PDB entry 5BPU | X-ray diffraction, 2.40 A resolution | chains A and H of the 3 polymer chains in the assembly

Chain A:
Name: Norrin
From: Homo sapiens
Reference sequence: Q00604 (NDP_HUMAN); residue numbers follow UniProt; this construct covers 25-133
Chain sequence (122 residues; row label = number of the first residue in the row):
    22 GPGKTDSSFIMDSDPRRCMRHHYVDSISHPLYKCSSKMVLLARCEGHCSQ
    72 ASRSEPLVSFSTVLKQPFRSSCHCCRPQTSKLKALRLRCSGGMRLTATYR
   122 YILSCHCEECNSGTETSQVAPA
Not modelled in the structure: 22-30, 142-143
Cystine bridges: Cys-39/Cys-96, Cys-55/Cys-110, Cys-65/Cys-126, Cys-69/Cys-128
Differences from the reference sequence: expression tag (22-24, 134-143)
From the paper describing this entry:
  - self-association interface (contacts with another copy of this molecule); pairs are residue here / residue on that copy: Cys-93/Cys-95 (disulfide), Cys-131/Cys-131 (disulfide)
  - mutagenesis - R107E/R109E/R115L: decreased binding to heparin
  - mutagenesis - R107E/R109E/R115L: abolished signaling
  - mutagenesis - R107E/R109E/R115L: unchanged binding to Lrp6P1E1P2E2
  - disease-associated variants - K58N, R121W: decreased signaling
  - disease-associated variants - R121W: unchanged binding to heparin
  - disease-associated variants - R121W: decreased stability (proposed by the authors, not directly observed)

Chain H:
Name: (Ggl)eeeeee
Chain sequence (7 residues; each row starts with the number of its first residue):
     1 XEEEEEE
Modified positions: GGL (gamma-L-glutamic acid) at position 1

Chain A / chain H interface:
Pairs across the interface - 19 pairs, chain A then chain H:
  Arg-38(A) with Glu-2(H), salt bridge; Glu-3(H), hydrogen bond (side chain-backbone)
  Cys-39(A) with Glu-2(H); Glu-3(H)
  Met-40(A) with Glu-3(H)
  Arg-41(A) with Glu-3(H), hydrogen bond (backbone-side chain); Glu-4(H); Glu-5(H), salt bridge; Glu-6(H)
  His-43(A) with Glu-6(H)
  His-68(A) with Glu-2(H)
  Cys-69(A) with Glu-2(H)
  Ser-70(A) with Glu-2(H)
  Gln-71(A) with GGL_1(H)
  Tyr-122(A) with Glu-6(H), hydrogen bond (side chain-backbone)
  Leu-124(A) with Glu-4(H); Glu-5(H), hydrogen bond (backbone-backbone)
  Cys-128(A) with GGL_1(H); Glu-2(H)
Also at the interface, not in a pair above, chain A (16 interface residues in all): Leu-61, His-94, Ser-125, His-127

Overview:
The interface between chain A and chain H involves 16 residues on one side and 6 on the other, with 4 hydrogen
bonds and 2 salt bridges. Polar pairs include Arg-38(A)/Glu-2(H), Arg-41(A)/Glu-5(H) and Arg-38(A)/Glu-3(H).
From the paper: K58N and R121W of chain A reduce signaling; a self-association interface involving Cys-93(A),
Cys-95(A) and Cys-131(A).
Here chain A is Norrin (Homo sapiens) and chain H is (Ggl)eeeeee. Entry 5BPU (Crystal structure of Norrin, a
Wnt signalling activator, Crystal Form I) was determined by X-ray diffraction together with 5BQC and 5BQE from
the same study.
